Entry 7TJA (X-ray diffraction, 1.96 A resolution); this record covers chains B and R of the 6 polymer chains in the assembly.

Chain B:
Molecule: Phycoerythrin beta-subunit
Organism: Proteomonas sulcata
Amino-acid sequence (177 residues; numbered 1 to 177; the number before each row is that of its first residue):
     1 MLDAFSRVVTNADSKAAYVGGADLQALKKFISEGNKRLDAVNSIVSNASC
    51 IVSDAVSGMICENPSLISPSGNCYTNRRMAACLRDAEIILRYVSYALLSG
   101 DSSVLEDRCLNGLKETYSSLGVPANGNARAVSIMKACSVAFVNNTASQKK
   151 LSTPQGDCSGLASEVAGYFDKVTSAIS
Disordered / not traced: 1-4, 11-13, 146-148
Covalently attached groups: phycoerythrobilin (PEB) linked to C50, C61, C82, C158
Ligand contacts:
  - 15,16-dihydrobiliverdin (DBV), molecule 1: Y18, G20, G21
  - 15,16-dihydrobiliverdin (DBV), molecule 2: P64, S65, I67, S68, P69, Y74
  - phycoerythrobilin (PEB), molecule 1: L24, K28, N35, K36, L38, D39, A40, F141, V142, N143, N144, L151, T153, P154, Q155, G156, D157
  - phycoerythrobilin (PEB), molecule 2: N47, I51, D54, S57, G58, E62, R129, I133, A136, C137, A140, F141, T145
  - phycoerythrobilin (PEB), molecule 3: M59, L66, N72, C73, R77, R78, A81, R84, D85, I88, Y92, R108, C109, L113, T116, Y117, L120, V122, P123, G126, N127, A130

Chain R:
Molecule: Phycoerythrin alpha-subunit 1
Organism: Proteomonas sulcata
UniProt: A0A067YS87 (A0A067YS87_9CRYP); residues 1-76 here correspond to UniProt positions 50-125 (UniProt number = residue number + 49)
Amino-acid sequence (76 residues; each row starts with the number of its first residue):
     1 GMDKSAKAPAITIFDHRGCSRAPKESSAKSGSQDDEMLVKVASTKVTVSE
    51 DVAAKKLQEFIGFKEKGLDGSVIRKK
Disordered / not traced: 1-4, 75-76
Covalently attached groups: 15,16-dihydrobiliverdin (DBV) linked to C19
Ligand contacts:
  - 15,16-dihydrobiliverdin (DBV): F14, H16, S20, R21, P23, K24, E25, S26, D35, E36, M37, L38, K40
  - phycoerythrobilin (PEB), molecule 1: S5, A6, K7
  - phycoerythrobilin (PEB), molecule 2: I13, F14, D15, R17, Q33, D34, M37, L38, V39
  - phycoerythrobilin (PEB), molecule 3: F63, K64, E65, K66, D69, G70, S71, V72, I73, R74

How chain B and chain R interact:
Pairs across the interface - 25 pairs, chain B then chain R:
  D39(B) - K64(R)  salt bridge
  N42(B) - K64(R)
  N42(B) - E65(R)
  S43(B) - E65(R)
  S46(B) - E59(R)
  S46(B) - E65(R)
  N47(B) - K66(R)  hydrogen bond (side chain-backbone)
  N47(B) - G67(R)
  A48(B) - E59(R)
  S49(B) - K56(R)
  S49(B) - E59(R)  hydrogen bond
  E87(B) - K55(R)  salt bridge
  F141(B) - K66(R)
  F141(B) - G67(R)
  F141(B) - L68(R)  hydrophobic
  T145(B) - L68(R)
  K150(B) - K66(R)  hydrogen bond (backbone-side chain)
  K150(B) - G70(R)
  K150(B) - S71(R)
  K150(B) - V72(R)
  L151(B) - V72(R)
  S152(B) - K64(R)
  S152(B) - E65(R)  hydrogen bond
  S152(B) - V72(R)
  T153(B) - E65(R)
Interface residues without a listed pair, chain B (17 interface residues in all): V45, R91, K149
Interface residues without a listed pair, chain R (12 interface residues in all): Q58

Overview:
The interface between chain B and chain R involves 17 residues on one side and 12 on the other; the contacts
include 4 hydrogen bonds and 2 salt bridges. Polar contacts include D39(B)-K64(R), E87(B)-K55(R) and
N47(B)-K66(R).
Chain B is Phycoerythrin beta-subunit and chain R is Phycoerythrin alpha-subunit 1, both from Proteomonas
sulcata; the structure, Structure of the Light Harvesting Complex PE545 from Proteomonas sulcata, was
determined by X-ray diffraction (same publication as 7S96, 7S97 and 7TLF).
